Entry 5GL2 (X-ray diffraction, 2.03 A resolution); this record covers chains A and B.

== Chain A (and B) ==
Name: Uncharacterized protein
Source organism: Thermococcus onnurineus (strain NA1)
Notes: chain B of this document is another copy of the same molecule, construct and numbering; everything in this record applies to it too
UniProt: B6YTD8 (B6YTD8_THEON); residue numbers follow UniProt; this construct covers 1-268
Amino-acid sequence (269 residues; each row starts with the number of its first residue):
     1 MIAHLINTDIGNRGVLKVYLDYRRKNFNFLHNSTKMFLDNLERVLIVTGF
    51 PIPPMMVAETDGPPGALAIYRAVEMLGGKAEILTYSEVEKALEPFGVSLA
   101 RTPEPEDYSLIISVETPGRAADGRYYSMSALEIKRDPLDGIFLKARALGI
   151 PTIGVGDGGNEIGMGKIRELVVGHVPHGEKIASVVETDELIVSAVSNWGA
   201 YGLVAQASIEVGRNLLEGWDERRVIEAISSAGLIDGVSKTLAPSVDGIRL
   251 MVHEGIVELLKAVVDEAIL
Sequence notes: expression tag (269)
Bound ions: Ca2+: Asp61, Glu115, Asp157, Asp246
Reported in the primary citation:
  - Ca2+ coordination: Asp61, Glu115, Asp157
  - catalytic residues: Glu59 (proposed by the authors, not directly observed)
  - catalytic residues: Asp157

== Chain A / chain B interface ==
Pairs across the interface - 51 pairs, chain A then chain B:
  Met1(A) - Thr8(B)  hydrogen bond (backbone-backbone)
  Met1(A) - Leu16(B)  hydrophobic
  His4(A) - His4(B)  hydrogen bond
  His4(A) - Asn7(B)  hydrogen bond (side chain-backbone)
  His4(A) - Thr8(B)
  His4(A) - Leu16(B)
  His4(A) - Tyr19(B)
  Leu5(A) - Thr8(B)
  Asn7(A) - His4(B)  hydrogen bond (backbone-side chain)
  Thr8(A) - His4(B)  hydrogen bond (backbone-side chain)
  Thr8(A) - Leu5(B)
  Asp9(A) - Ile2(B)
  Asp9(A) - His4(B)
  Asp9(A) - Arg23(B)  salt bridge
  Leu16(A) - His4(B)
  Leu16(A) - Arg23(B)
  Leu16(A) - Phe27(B)  hydrophobic
  Lys17(A) - Phe27(B)
  Tyr19(A) - His4(B)
  Tyr19(A) - Leu20(B)  hydrophobic
  Leu20(A) - Leu20(B)  hydrophobic
  Leu20(A) - Arg23(B)
  Leu20(A) - Arg24(B)
  Leu20(A) - Phe27(B)  hydrophobic
  Asp21(A) - Arg24(B)  salt bridge
  Arg23(A) - Leu16(B)
  Arg23(A) - Leu20(B)
  Arg24(A) - Asp21(B)  salt bridge
  Arg24(A) - Arg24(B)
  Phe27(A) - Leu16(B)  hydrophobic
  Phe27(A) - Lys17(B)
  Phe27(A) - Leu20(B)  hydrophobic
  Gly247(A) - Glu266(B)
  Ile248(A) - Glu266(B)
  Arg249(A) - Glu266(B)  salt bridge
  Arg249(A) - Leu269(B)  hydrogen bond (side chain-backbone)
  Met251(A) - Ala262(B)
  Val252(A) - Leu259(B)
  Val252(A) - Ala262(B)
  Val252(A) - Glu266(B)
  Gly255(A) - Glu258(B)
  Ile256(A) - Leu259(B)  hydrophobic
  Leu259(A) - Val252(B)
  Leu259(A) - Gly255(B)
  Leu259(A) - Ile256(B)  hydrophobic
  Leu259(A) - Leu259(B)  hydrophobic
  Ala262(A) - Met251(B)
  Ala262(A) - Val252(B)
  Glu266(A) - Ile248(B)
  Glu266(A) - Arg249(B)  hydrogen bond (side chain-backbone)
  Glu266(A) - Val252(B)
Also at the interface, not in a pair above, chain A (29 interface residues in all): Ile10, Arg13, Glu254, Glu258, Val263
Also at the interface, not in a pair above, chain B (28 interface residues in all): Ala3, Arg13, Gly247, Val263

== Overview ==
The interface between chain A and chain B involves 29 residues on one side and 28 on the other; the contacts
include 7 hydrogen bonds and 4 salt bridges. Polar contacts include Asp9(A)-Arg23(B), Asp21(A)-Arg24(B) and
Arg249(A)-Glu266(B). From the paper: catalytic residues Glu59(A) and Asp157(A); Ca2+ coordination by Asp61(A),
Glu115(A) and Asp157(A).
Chain A and chain B are both Uncharacterized protein (Thermococcus onnurineus (strain NA1)); the structure,
Crystal structure of TON_0340 in complex with Ca, was determined by X-ray diffraction (same publication as
5GKX and 5GL3).
